8J2X - chain A; structure by X-ray diffraction, 1.98 A resolution.

# Chain A
Protein: Cobalamin-binding protein
Organism: Saccharothrix syringae
UniProt: A0A5Q0H231 (A0A5Q0H231_SACSY); numbering as in UniProt (aligned over 6-342)
Chain sequence (341 residues; each row starts with the number of its first residue):
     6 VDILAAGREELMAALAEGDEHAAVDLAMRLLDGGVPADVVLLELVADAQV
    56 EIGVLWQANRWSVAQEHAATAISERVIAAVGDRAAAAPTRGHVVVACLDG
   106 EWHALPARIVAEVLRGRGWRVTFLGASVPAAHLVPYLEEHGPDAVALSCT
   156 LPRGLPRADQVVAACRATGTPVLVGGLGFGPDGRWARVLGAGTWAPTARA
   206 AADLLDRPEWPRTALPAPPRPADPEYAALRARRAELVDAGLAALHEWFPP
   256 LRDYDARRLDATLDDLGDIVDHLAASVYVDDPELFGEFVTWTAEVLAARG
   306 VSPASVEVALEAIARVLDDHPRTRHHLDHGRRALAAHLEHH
Not modelled in the structure: 217-220
Construct notes: expression tag (343-346)
Bound ions: cobalamin Co near His-108 (its only coordinating residue here)
Small-molecule neighbours:
  - cobalamin (B12): Leu-47, Ala-51, Gln-54, Val-55, Ile-57, Gly-58, Val-59, Trp-61, Gln-62, Glu-71, Thr-75, Glu-79, Gly-105, Glu-106, Trp-107, His-108, Ala-109, Leu-110, Pro-111, Ala-112, Ile-114, Val-115, Ala-151, Leu-152, Ser-153, Thr-155, Leu-156, Pro-157, Arg-158, Leu-178, Val-179, Gly-180, Gly-181, Leu-182, Ala-200, Pro-201, Thr-202, Ala-203, Ala-206, His-277, Trp-296
  - biliverdine ix alpha (BLA): Trp-61, Arg-158, Leu-249, Phe-253, Tyr-259, Arg-262, Arg-263, Ala-266, Thr-267, Asp-270, Leu-271, Asp-273, Ile-274, His-277, Phe-293, Trp-296, Thr-297, Val-300, Leu-301, Arg-304, Val-306, Ser-310, Val-311, Ala-314
Reported in the primary citation:
  - conformationally variable residues (helix shift): Glu-71, His-72

# Overview
Bound to chain A: cobalamin and biliverdine ix alpha. From the paper: conformational variability at Glu-71 and
His-72.
Chain A is Cobalamin-binding protein (Saccharothrix syringae); the structure, Saccharothrix syringae
photocobilins protein, light state, was determined by X-ray diffraction (same publication as 8J2W and 8J2Y).
